Entry 7EHE (X-ray diffraction, 2.28 A resolution); this record covers chains A and B.

# Chain A (and B)
Molecule: Acetolactate synthase
From: Trichoderma harzianum
Notes: EC 2.2.1.6; chain B of this document is another copy of the same molecule, construct and numbering; everything in this record applies to it too
UniProtKB: A0A2N1LPC4 (A0A2N1LPC4_TRIHA); residues 53-689 here = UniProt positions 53-689
Amino-acid sequence (688 residues; numbered 2 to 689; the number before each row is that of its first residue):
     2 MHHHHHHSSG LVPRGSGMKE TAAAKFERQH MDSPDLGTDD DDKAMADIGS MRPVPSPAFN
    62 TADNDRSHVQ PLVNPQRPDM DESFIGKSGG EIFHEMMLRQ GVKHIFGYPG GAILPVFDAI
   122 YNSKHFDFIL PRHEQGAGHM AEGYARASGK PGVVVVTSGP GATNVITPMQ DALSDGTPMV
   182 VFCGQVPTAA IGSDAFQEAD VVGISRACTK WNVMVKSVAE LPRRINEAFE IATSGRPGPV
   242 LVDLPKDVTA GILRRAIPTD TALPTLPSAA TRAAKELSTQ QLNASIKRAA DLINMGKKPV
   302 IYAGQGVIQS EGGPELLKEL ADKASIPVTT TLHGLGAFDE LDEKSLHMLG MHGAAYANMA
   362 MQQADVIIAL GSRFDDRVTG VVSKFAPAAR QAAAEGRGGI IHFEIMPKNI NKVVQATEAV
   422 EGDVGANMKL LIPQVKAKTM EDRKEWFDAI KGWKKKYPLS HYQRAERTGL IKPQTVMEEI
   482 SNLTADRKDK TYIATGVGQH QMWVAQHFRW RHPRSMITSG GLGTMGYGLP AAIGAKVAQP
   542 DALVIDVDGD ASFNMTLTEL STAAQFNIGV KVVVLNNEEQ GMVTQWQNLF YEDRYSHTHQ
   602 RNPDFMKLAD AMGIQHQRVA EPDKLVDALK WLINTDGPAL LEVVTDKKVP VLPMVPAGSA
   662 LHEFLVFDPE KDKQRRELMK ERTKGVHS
Unresolved in the structure: 2-80, 190-199, 261-267, 466-468 (chain B: 2-80, 193-199, 260-276, 466-468, 689)
Construct notes: initiating methionine (2); expression tag (3-52); engineered mutation Arg602 (Lys in A0A2N1LPC4), Ile615 (Val in A0A2N1LPC4), Val627 (Ile in A0A2N1LPC4)
Bound ions: Mg2+: Asp551, Asn578, Glu580 (together with thiamin thiazolone diphosphate)
Residues lining bound ligands:
  - FAD (flavin-adenine dinucleotide): Ser175, Asp176, Arg237, Gly305, Gln306, Gly307, Gln310, Ser311, Thr332, Leu333, His334, Gly335, Met349, Leu350, Gly351, Met352, His353, Gly354, Gly372, Ser373, Arg374, Asp376, Arg378, Val379, Phe404, Glu405, Ile406, Met407, Asn410, Gly423, Asp424, Val425, Val498, Gln502, Met503, Ser520, Gly521, Gly522, Gly524, Met583
  - thiamin thiazolone diphosphate (TZD; 2-{3-[(4-amino-2-methylpyrimidin-5-yl)methyl]-4-methyl-2-oxo-2,3-dihydro-1,3-thiazol-5-yl}ethyl trihydrogen diphosphate), molecule 1: Tyr109, Pro110, Gly111, Glu135, Thr158, Pro161, Gly162, Asn165
  - thiamin thiazolone diphosphate (TZD), molecule 2: Val498, Gly499, Gln500, His501, Gly524, Thr525, Met526, Gly550, Asp551, Ala552, Ser553, Met556, Asn578, Glu580, Gln581, Gly582, Met583, Val584, Trp587
From the paper describing this entry:
  - specificity-determining residues: Ala251 (proposed by the authors, not directly observed)

# How chain A and chain B interact
Pairs across the interface (111):
  Tyr109(A) - Met526(B)
  Tyr109(A) - Ala552(B)
  Tyr109(A) - Met556(B)
  Tyr109(A) - Gln581(B)
  Pro110(A) - Gln581(B)
  Pro110(A) - His598(B)
  Pro110(A) - Thr599(B)
  Gly112(A) - Trp587(B)
  Leu115(A) - Trp587(B)  hydrophobic
  Leu115(A) - Gln588(B)
  Leu115(A) - Tyr592(B)
  Pro116(A) - Tyr592(B)
  Phe118(A) - Ser597(B)  hydrogen bond (backbone-side chain)
  Phe118(A) - His598(B)
  Asp119(A) - Tyr592(B)
  Asp119(A) - Arg595(B)  salt bridge
  Tyr122(A) - Arg595(B)
  Tyr122(A) - Tyr596(B)
  Tyr122(A) - Ser597(B)
  Phe129(A) - His598(B)
  Leu131(A) - Gln581(B)
  Leu131(A) - His598(B)
  Leu131(A) - His600(B)
  Arg133(A) - Asn555(B)
  Arg133(A) - Met556(B)
  Arg133(A) - Gln601(B)
  Arg133(A) - Arg602(B)  hydrogen bond (side chain-backbone)
  His134(A) - Gln136(B)  hydrogen bond
  His134(A) - Met556(B)
  Glu135(A) - Met556(B)
  Gln136(A) - His134(B)  hydrogen bond
  Gln136(A) - Asn165(B)
  Gly160(A) - Leu523(B)
  Pro161(A) - Leu523(B)
  Pro161(A) - Gly524(B)
  Pro161(A) - Thr525(B)
  Thr164(A) - Thr168(B)  hydrogen bond
  Asn165(A) - Gln136(B)
  Asn165(A) - Thr168(B)  hydrogen bond
  Ile167(A) - Ile167(B)  hydrophobic
  Thr168(A) - Thr164(B)  hydrogen bond
  Thr168(A) - Asn165(B)  hydrogen bond
  Gln171(A) - Ile205(B)
  Asp201(A) - Ala208(B)
  Ile205(A) - Gln171(B)
  Ile205(A) - Ile205(B)
  Ile205(A) - Ala208(B)  hydrophobic
  Ile205(A) - Cys209(B)  hydrophobic
  Ala208(A) - Asp201(B)
  Cys209(A) - Ile205(B)  hydrophobic
  Leu523(A) - Gly160(B)
  Leu523(A) - Pro161(B)
  Gly524(A) - Pro161(B)
  Thr525(A) - Pro161(B)
  Met526(A) - Tyr109(B)
  Ala552(A) - Tyr109(B)
  Asn555(A) - Arg133(B)
  Asn555(A) - Thr559(B)  hydrogen bond (backbone-side chain)
  Met556(A) - Tyr109(B)
  Met556(A) - Arg133(B)
  Met556(A) - His134(B)
  Met556(A) - Glu135(B)
  Leu558(A) - Thr559(B)
  Thr559(A) - Asn555(B)  hydrogen bond (side chain-backbone)
  Ser562(A) - Pro604(B)
  Gln566(A) - His600(B)
  Gln566(A) - Gln601(B)
  Gln566(A) - Arg602(B)  hydrogen bond (side chain-backbone)
  Gln581(A) - Tyr109(B)
  Gln581(A) - Pro110(B)
  Gln581(A) - Leu131(B)
  Val584(A) - Leu115(B)  hydrophobic
  Trp587(A) - Gly112(B)
  Trp587(A) - Leu115(B)  hydrophobic
  Tyr592(A) - Leu115(B)  hydrophobic
  Tyr592(A) - Pro116(B)
  Tyr592(A) - Asp119(B)
  Arg595(A) - Asp119(B)  salt bridge
  Arg595(A) - Tyr122(B)
  Tyr596(A) - Tyr122(B)
  Ser597(A) - Phe118(B)  hydrogen bond (side chain-backbone)
  Ser597(A) - Tyr122(B)
  His598(A) - Pro110(B)
  His598(A) - Phe118(B)
  His598(A) - Phe129(B)
  His598(A) - Leu131(B)
  Thr599(A) - Pro110(B)
  His600(A) - Leu131(B)
  His600(A) - Gln566(B)
  Gln601(A) - Arg133(B)
  Gln601(A) - Gln566(B)
  Arg602(A) - Arg133(B)  hydrogen bond (backbone-side chain)
  Arg602(A) - Ala565(B)
  Arg602(A) - Gln566(B)  hydrogen bond (backbone-side chain)
  Arg602(A) - Gly614(B)
  Asn603(A) - Arg133(B)
  Pro604(A) - Arg133(B)
  Pro604(A) - Ala612(B)
  Pro604(A) - Met613(B)  hydrophobic
  Asp605(A) - Ala612(B)  hydrogen bond (backbone-backbone)
  Lys608(A) - Asp611(B)  salt bridge
  Lys608(A) - Ala612(B)
  Leu609(A) - Leu609(B)  hydrophobic
  Leu609(A) - Ala612(B)
  Asp611(A) - Lys608(B)  salt bridge
  Ala612(A) - Pro604(B)
  Ala612(A) - Asp605(B)  hydrogen bond (backbone-backbone)
  Ala612(A) - Lys608(B)
  Ala612(A) - Leu609(B)
  Met613(A) - Arg602(B)
  Met613(A) - Pro604(B)  hydrophobic
Other interface residues (no listed pair), chain A (62 interface residues in all): Gly111, Ile121, Ala200, Ala565, Gln588, Gly614
Other interface residues (no listed pair), chain B (62 interface residues in all): Gly111, Ile121, Ala200, Leu558, Ser562, Val584, Asn603

# In short
Chain A and chain B each contribute 62 residues to their interface, with 16 hydrogen bonds and 4 salt bridges.
Polar contacts include Asp119(A)-Arg595(B), Lys608(A)-Asp611(B) and Phe118(A)-Ser597(B). Bound to chain A:
flavin-adenine dinucleotide and thiamin thiazolone diphosphate. The Mg2+ site is built by Asp551(A), Asn578(A)
and Glu580(A). From the paper: the specificity determinant Ala251(A).
Both chains are Acetolactate synthase (Trichoderma harzianum). Entry 7EHE (Acetolactate Synthase from
Trichoderma harzianum) was determined by X-ray diffraction (same publication as 7EGV).
